PDB entry 7EP5 | X-ray diffraction, 2.02 A resolution | chains A and B

Chain A (and B):
Name: Protein zer-1 homolog
Organism: Homo sapiens
Notes: chain B of this document is another copy of the same molecule, construct and numbering; everything in this record applies to it too
UniProt: Q7Z7L7 (ZER1_HUMAN); residue numbers follow UniProt; this construct covers 518-766
Sequence (253 residues; numbered 514 to 766; the number before each row is that of its first residue):
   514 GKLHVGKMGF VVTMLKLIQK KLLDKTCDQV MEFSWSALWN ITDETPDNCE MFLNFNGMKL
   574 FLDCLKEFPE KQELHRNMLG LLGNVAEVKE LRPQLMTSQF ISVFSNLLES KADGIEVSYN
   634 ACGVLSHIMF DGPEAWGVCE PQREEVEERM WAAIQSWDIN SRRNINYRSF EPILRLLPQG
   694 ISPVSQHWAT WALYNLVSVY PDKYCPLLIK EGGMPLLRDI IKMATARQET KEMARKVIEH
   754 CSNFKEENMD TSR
Unresolved in the structure: 766 (chain B: 758-766)
Construct notes: expression tag (514-517)
UniProt features mapped onto this chain:
  - mutagenesis: Trp552 (W552A: Complete loss of N-degron binding), Asn597 (N597A: Complete loss of N-degron binding)
Reported in the primary citation:
  - mutagenesis - W552A, N553A, D556A, N597A: abolished binding to Gly/N-degron

Interface between chain A and chain B:
Pairs across the interface - 62 pairs, chain A then chain B:
  Gly514(A) with Trp552(B), hydrogen bond (backbone-side chain); Asp556(B), hydrogen bond (backbone-side chain); Asn597(B), hydrogen bond (backbone-side chain); Asn679(B); Tyr680(B)
  Lys515(A) with Trp552(B); Asn553(B); Asp556(B); Ile678(B); Asn679(B), hydrogen bond (backbone-backbone)
  Leu516(A) with Ser549(B); Trp552(B), hydrophobic; Arg589(B); Asn677(B); Ile678(B); Asn679(B)
  His517(A) with Asn679(B)
  Val518(A) with Asn679(B)
  Gly519(A) with Asn553(B), hydrogen bond (backbone-side chain)
  Lys520(A) with Asn553(B), hydrogen bond (side chain-backbone); Asp556(B); Thr558(B)
  Met521(A) with Phe523(B); Phe546(B), hydrophobic; Ala550(B), hydrophobic; Asn553(B), hydrogen bond (backbone-side chain); Ile554(B)
  Gly522(A) with Phe523(B)
  Phe523(A) with Met521(B); Gly522(B); Phe523(B); Thr526(B)
  Thr526(A) with Phe523(B); Phe546(B)
  Lys529(A) with Phe546(B)
  Leu530(A) with Leu530(B), hydrophobic; Val543(B), hydrophobic
  Gln542(A) with Lys533(B), hydrogen bond
  Phe546(A) with Met521(B), hydrophobic; Thr526(B); Leu530(B), hydrophobic
  Ser549(A) with Leu516(B)
  Ala550(A) with Met521(B), hydrophobic
  Trp552(A) with Gly514(B), hydrogen bond (side chain-backbone); Lys515(B); Leu516(B), hydrophobic
  Asn553(A) with Lys515(B); Gly519(B), hydrogen bond (side chain-backbone); Lys520(B); Met521(B), hydrogen bond (side chain-backbone)
  Ile554(A) with Met521(B)
  Asp556(A) with Gly514(B), hydrogen bond (side chain-backbone); Lys515(B), salt bridge
  Arg589(A) with Leu516(B)
  Asn597(A) with Gly514(B), hydrogen bond (side chain-backbone)
  Asn677(A) with Leu516(B)
  Ile678(A) with Lys515(B)
  Asn679(A) with Gly514(B); Lys515(B), hydrogen bond (backbone-backbone); Leu516(B), hydrogen bond (side chain-backbone); His517(B); Val518(B)
Interface residues without a listed pair, chain A (33 interface residues in all): Met527, Lys533, Val543, Asn590, Glu600, Tyr680, Lys716
Interface residues without a listed pair, chain B (35 interface residues in all): Met527, Lys529, Lys534, Gln542, Asn590, Glu600, Arg681

In short:
33 residues of chain A face 35 of chain B across their interface, with 15 hydrogen bonds and 1 salt bridge.
Polar pairs include Asp556(A)-Lys515(B), Gly514(A)-Trp552(B) and Gly514(A)-Asp556(B). UniProt lists 2
mutagenesis sites on chain A. From the paper: W552A, N553A and D556A of chain A, among others, abolish binding
to Gly/N-degron.
Both chains are Protein zer-1 homolog (Homo sapiens). Entry 7EP5 (Crystal structure of ZER1 bound to GKLH
degron) was determined by X-ray diffraction (same publication as 7EP0, 7EP1, 7EP2, 7EP3 and 7EP4).
